Entry 9BDD (electron microscopy, 2.86 A resolution); this record covers chains A and E of the 6 polymer chains in the assembly.

== Chain A ==
Molecule: Transcription elongation factor, mitochondrial
Organism: Homo sapiens
UniProt: Q96QE5 (TEFM_HUMAN); residues 146-360 here = UniProt positions 146-360
Amino-acid sequence (232 residues; numbered 139 to 370; the number before each row is that of its first residue):
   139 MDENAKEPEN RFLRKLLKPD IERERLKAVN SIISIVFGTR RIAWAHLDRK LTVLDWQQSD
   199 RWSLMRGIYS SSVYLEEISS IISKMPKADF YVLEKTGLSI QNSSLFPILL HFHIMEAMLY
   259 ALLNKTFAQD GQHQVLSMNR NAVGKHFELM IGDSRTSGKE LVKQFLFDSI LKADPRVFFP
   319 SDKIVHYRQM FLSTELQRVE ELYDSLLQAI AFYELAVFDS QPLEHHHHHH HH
Not modelled in the structure: 139-145, 358-370
Construct notes: initiating methionine (139); expression tag (140-145, 361-370)
Curated features (UniProtKB/Swiss-Prot):
  - natural variant: Pro157 (P157A: In COXPD58), Ile159 (I159K: In COXPD58), Glu162 to Arg163 (deletion: In COXPD58), Lys188 (K188R: In COXPD58; uncertain significance)

== Chain E ==
Molecule: DNA-directed RNA polymerase, mitochondrial
Organism: Homo sapiens
UniProt: O00411 (RPOM_HUMAN); numbering as in UniProt (aligned over 120-1230)
Amino-acid sequence (1119 residues; row label = number of the first residue in the row):
   112 MGHHHHHHGR WAKILEKDKR TQQMRMQRLK AKLQMPFQSG EFKALTRRLQ VEPRLLSKQM
   172 AGCLEDCTRQ APESPWEEQL ARLLQEAPGK LSLDVEQAPS GQHSQAQLSG QQQRLLAFFK
   232 CCLLTDQLPL AHHLLVVHHG QRQKRKLLTL DMYNAVMLGW ARQGAFKELV YVLFMVKDAG
   292 LTPDLLSYAA ALQCMGRQDQ DAGTIERCLE QMSQEGLKLQ ALFTAVLLSE EDRATVLKAV
   352 HKVKPTFSLP PQLPPPVNTS KLLRDVYAKD GRVSYPKLHL PLKTLQCLFE KQLHMELASR
   412 VCVVSVEKPT LPSKEVKHAR KTLKTLRDQW EKALCRALRE TKNRLEREVY EGRFSLYPFL
   472 CLLDEREVVR MLLQVLQALP AQGESFTTLA RELSARTFSR HVVQRQRVSG QVQALQNHYR
   532 KYLCLLASDA EVPEPCLPRQ YWEALGAPEA LREQPWPLPV QMELGKLLAE MLVQATQMPC
   592 SLDKPHRSSR LVPVLYHVYS FRNVQQIGIL KPHPAYVQLL EKAAEPTLTF EAVDVPMLCP
   652 PLPWTSPHSG AFLLSPTKLM RTVEGATQHQ ELLETCPPTA LHGALDALTQ LGNCAWRVNG
   712 RVLDLVLQLF QAKGCPQLGV PAPPSEAPQP PEAHLPHSAA PARKAELRRE LAHCQKVARE
   772 MHSLRAEALY RLSLAQHLRD RVFWLPHNMD FRGRTYPCPP HFNHLGSDVA RALLEFAQGR
   832 PLGPHGLDWL KIHLVNLTGL KKREPLRKRL AFAEEVMDDI LDSADQPLTG RKWWMGAEEP
   892 WQTLACCMEV ANAVRASDPA AYVSHLPVHQ DGSCNGLQHY AALGRDSVGA ASVNLEPSDV
   952 PQDVYSGVAA QVEVFRRQDA QRGMRVAQVL EGFITRKVVK QTVMTVVYGV TRYGGRLQIE
  1012 KRLRELSDFP QEFVWEASHY LVRQVFKSLQ EMFSGTRAIQ HWLTESARLI SHMGSVVEWV
  1072 TPLGVPVIQP YRLDSKVKQI GGGIQSITYT HNGDISRKPN TRKQKNGFPP NFIHSLDSSH
  1132 MMLTALHCYR KGLTFVSVHD CYWTHAADVS VMNQVCREQF VRLHSEPILQ DLSRFLVKRF
  1192 CSEPQKILEA SQLKETLQAV PKPGAFDLEQ VKRSTYFFS
Not modelled in the structure: 112-217, 593-599, 1086-1106
Construct notes: expression tag (112-119); conflict Ala555 (Glu in O00411)
Curated features (UniProtKB/Swiss-Prot):
  - active site: Asp922, Lys991, Asp1151
  - natural variant: Gln149 to Ser1230 (deletion: In COXPD55), His250 (H250D: In COXPD55), Ala555 (E555A: this construct carries the variant), Pro566 (P566S: In COXPD55), Ser611 (S611F: In COXPD55), Phe641 (F641L: In COXPD55), Pro742 to Pro747 (deletion: In COXPD55), Pro810 (P810S: In COXPD55; uncertain significance), Asp870 (D870N: In COXPD55; uncertain significance), Cys925 to Ser1230 (deletion: In COXPD55), Arg1013 (R1013C: In COXPD55), Ser1193 (S1193F: In COXPD55)
Small-molecule neighbours: AMP-CPP (APC; diphosphomethylphosphonic acid adenosyl ester): Lys853, Glu889, Tyr956, Arg987, Lys991, Met995, Tyr999
Reported in the primary citation:
  - binding site for AMP-CPP: Lys853, Arg987, Lys991
  - mutagenesis - Q992A, T996A, Q1009A: decreased catalytic activity
  - mutagenesis - Y999F: increased catalytic activity on dNTP
  - mutagenesis - Y999F/H1125A: increased catalytic activity on dNTPs

== Chain A / chain E interface ==
Residue-residue contacts - 23 pairs, chain A then chain E:
  Gly176(A) with Gln617(E)
  Thr177(A) with Gln617(E), hydrogen bond
  Arg178(A) with Gln616(E)
  Leu236(A) with Phe612(E), hydrophobic
  Ser242(A) with Val615(E)
  Leu243(A) with Phe612(E), hydrophobic; Asn614(E)
  Pro245(A) with Val615(E), hydrophobic
  Ile246(A) with Phe612(E), hydrophobic; Val615(E); Gln617(E)
  Phe250(A) with Gln617(E)
  Ile289(A) with Pro625(E)
  Ser292(A) with Val609(E); Lys622(E), hydrogen bond
  Arg293(A) with Val609(E)
  Thr294(A) with Tyr607(E); His608(E); Val609(E)
  Ser295(A) with His608(E), hydrogen bond (backbone-backbone)
  Leu334(A) with Lys577(E)
  Arg336(A) with His608(E)
  Glu338(A) with Tyr610(E), hydrogen bond
Interface residues without a listed pair, chain A (19 interface residues in all): Arg179, Thr234

== Summary ==
19 residues of chain A and 12 residues of chain E are in contact; the contacts include 4 hydrogen bonds. Polar
contacts include Thr177(A)-Gln617(E), Ser292(A)-Lys622(E) and Glu338(A)-Tyr610(E). The paper reports a binding
site for AMP-CPP at Lys853(E), Arg987(E) and Lys991(E); Q992A, T996A and Q1009A of chain E reduce catalytic
activity; 5 substitutions were tested in all.
Here chain A is Transcription elongation factor, mitochondrial and chain E is DNA-directed RNA polymerase,
mitochondrial, both from Homo sapiens. Entry 9BDD (Cryo-EM Structure of Non-Cognate Substrate Bound in the
Entry Site (ES) of Human Mitochondrial Transcription Elongation ...) was determined by electron microscopy
(same publication as 8U8U, 8U8V and 9BDC).
